5I4X - chain A; structure by X-ray diffraction, 1.61 A resolution.

Chain A:
Name: Lysozyme C
Source organism: Gallus gallus
Notes: EC 3.2.1.17
Reference sequence: P00698 (LYSC_CHICK); residues 1-129 here correspond to UniProt positions 19-147 (UniProt number = residue number + 18)
Chain sequence (129 residues; numbered 1 to 129; the number before each row is that of its first residue):
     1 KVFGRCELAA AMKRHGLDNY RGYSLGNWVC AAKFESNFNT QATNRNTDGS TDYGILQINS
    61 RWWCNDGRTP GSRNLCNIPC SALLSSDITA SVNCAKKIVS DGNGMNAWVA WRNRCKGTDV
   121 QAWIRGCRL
UniProt features mapped onto this chain:
  - active site: Glu35, Asp52
  - binding site (substrate): Asp101
Cystine bridges: Cys6-Cys127, Cys30-Cys115, Cys64-Cys80, Cys76-Cys94
Residues lining bound ligands:
  - urea (URE), molecule 1: Cys6, Glu7, Ala10, Cys127, Arg128
  - urea (URE), molecule 2: Ala10, Lys13, Arg14, Leu129
  - urea (URE), molecule 3: Thr43, Asn44, Arg45, Thr51
  - urea (URE), molecule 4: Leu56, Gln57, Ile58, Asn59, Trp63, Ile98, Ala107, Trp108
  - urea (URE), molecule 5: Asn65, Asp66, Gly67, Arg68, Thr69, Pro70, Ser72
  - urea (URE), molecule 6: Ile124, Gly126, Cys127, Leu129
From the paper describing this entry:
  - conformationally variable residues (side-chain flip): Ile55

Summary:
Ligands of chain A: 6 copies of urea. UniProt lists active-site residues Glu35 and Asp52 and substrate-binding
residue Asp101. From the paper: conformational variability at Ile55.
Chain A is Lysozyme C (Gallus gallus); the structure, Exploring onset of lysozyme denaturation by urea - soak
period 2 hours, was determined by X-ray diffraction together with 5I4W, 5I4Y, 5I53 and 5I54 from the same
study.
